Entry 5NER (electron microscopy, 11.50 A resolution (very low resolution: no residue pairs are listed; an interface is given only as per-side residue counts)); this record covers chains 1 and B of the 6 polymer chains in the assembly.

[Chain 1]
Protein: O PanAsia VP1
Source organism: Foot-and-mouth disease virus
UniProtKB: A0A1P8NWT0 (A0A1P8NWT0_9PICO); residues 1-210 here = UniProt positions 1-210
Amino-acid sequence (210 residues; each row starts with the number of its first residue):
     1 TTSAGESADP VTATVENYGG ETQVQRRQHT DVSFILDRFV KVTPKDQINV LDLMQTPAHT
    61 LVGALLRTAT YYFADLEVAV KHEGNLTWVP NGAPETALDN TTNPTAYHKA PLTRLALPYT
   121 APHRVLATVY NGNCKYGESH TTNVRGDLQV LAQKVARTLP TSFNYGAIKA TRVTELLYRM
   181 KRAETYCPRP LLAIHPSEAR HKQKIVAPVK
Sequence notes: conflict Val-155 (Ala in A0A1P8NWT0)

[Chain B]
Protein: Integrin beta-6
Source organism: Homo sapiens
UniProtKB: P18564 (ITB6_HUMAN); the construct has insertions or renumbered stretches relative to UniProt, so the offset changes along the chain: 5-28 = UniProt 22-45; 38-471 = UniProt 58-491
Amino-acid sequence (470 residues; each row starts with the number of its first residue; note: 9 numbers in that range are skipped by the numbering (no residue carries them; nothing is unmodelled there); a row labelled like 28A-28L holds insertion residues (28A, then the next letters in order)):
     5 GCALGGAETC EDCLLIGPQC AWCA
28A-28L QENFTHPSGVGE
    38 RCDTPANLLA KGCQLNFIEN PVSQVEILKN KPLSVGRQKN SSDIVQIAPQ SLILKLRPGG
    98 AQTLQVHVRQ TEDYPVDLYY LMDLSASMDD DLNTIKELGS RLSKEMSKLT SNFRLGFGSF
   158 VEKPVSPFVK TTPEEIANPC SSIPYFCLPT FGFKHILPLT NDAERFNEIV KNQKISANID
   218 TPEGGFDAIM QAAVCKEKIG WRNDSLHLLV FVSDADSHFG MDSKLAGIVC PNDGLCHLDS
   278 KNEYSMSTVL EYPTIGQLID KLVQNNVLLI FAVTQEQVHL YENYAKLIPG ATVGLLQKDS
   338 GNILQLIISA YEELRSEVEL EVLGDTEGLN LSFTAICNNG TLFQHQKKCS HMKVGDTASF
   398 SVTVNIPHCE RRSRHIIIKP VGLGDALELL VSPECNCDCQ KEVEVNSSKC HNGNGSFQCG
   458 VCACHPGHMG PRCE
Disordered / not traced: 11-12, 28A-28L, 43-49, 439
Cystine bridges: Cys-6/Cys-24, Cys-14/Cys-434, Cys-17/Cys-39, Cys-27/Cys-50, Cys-177/Cys-184, Cys-232/Cys-273, Cys-374/Cys-386, Cys-406/Cys-432, Cys-436/Cys-456, Cys-447/Cys-459, Cys-461/Cys-470
Covalent attachments: N-acetylglucosamine (NAG) linked to Asn-77
Sequence notes: conflict Cys-267 (Ile287 in P18564), Asn-449 (His469 in P18564)
Swiss-Prot annotation at these positions:
  - binding site (Mg(2+)): Asp-120, Ser-122, Ser-124, Glu-220
  - binding site (Ca(2+)): Ser-124, Asp-127, Asp-128, Glu-159, Asn-215, Asp-217, Pro-219, Glu-220, Asp-251, Lys-335
  - glycosylation (N-linked (GlcNAc...) asparagine): Asn-28C, Asn-77, Asn-240, Asn-367, Asn-376, Asn-443, Asn-451

[Chain 1 / chain B interface]
At this resolution (12 A) residue pairs are not listed: 8 residues of chain 1 and 11 of chain B lie at the interface.

[Overview]
8 residues of chain 1 face 11 of chain B across their interface. N-acetylglucosamine is covalently linked to
Asn-77(B). From UniProt: 4 Mg2+-binding residues and 10 Ca2+-binding residues on chain B.
Chain 1 is O PanAsia VP1 (Foot-and-mouth disease virus) and chain B is Integrin beta-6 (Homo sapiens); the
structure, Localised reconstruction of alpha v beta 6 bound to Foot and Mouth Disease Virus O PanAsia ..., was
determined by electron microscopy, deposited together with 5NE4, 5NED, 5NEJ, 5NEM and 5NET.
